Entry 6X6F (X-ray diffraction, 1.74 A resolution); this record covers chains A and B.

[Chain A (and B)]
Protein: Pf6r
Organism: Pseudomonas aeruginosa
Notes: chain B of this document is another copy of the same molecule, construct and numbering; everything in this record applies to it too
Sequence (96 residues; row label = number of the first residue in the row):
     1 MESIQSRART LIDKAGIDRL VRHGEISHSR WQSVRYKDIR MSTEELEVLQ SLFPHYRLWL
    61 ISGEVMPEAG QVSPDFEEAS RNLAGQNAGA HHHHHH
Unresolved in the structure: 1, 86-96

[Chain A / chain B interface]
Residue-residue contacts - 40 pairs, chain A then chain B:
  S3(A) - E47(B)
  I4(A) - T43(B)
  I4(A) - L46(B)  hydrophobic
  I4(A) - E47(B)  hydrogen bond (backbone-side chain)
  Q5(A) - T43(B)
  R30(A) - R40(B)
  R40(A) - R30(B)
  R40(A) - S42(B)
  R40(A) - E44(B)
  M41(A) - S42(B)
  M41(A) - T43(B)  hydrogen bond (backbone-backbone)
  S42(A) - R40(B)
  S42(A) - M41(B)
  T43(A) - I4(B)
  T43(A) - Q5(B)
  T43(A) - M41(B)  hydrogen bond (backbone-backbone)
  T43(A) - L46(B)
  E44(A) - R40(B)  salt bridge
  L46(A) - I4(B)  hydrophobic
  L46(A) - T43(B)
  L46(A) - L46(B)  hydrophobic
  L46(A) - I61(B)  hydrophobic
  E47(A) - S3(B)
  E47(A) - I4(B)  hydrogen bond (side chain-backbone)
  Q50(A) - I61(B)
  Q50(A) - S62(B)
  R57(A) - L58(B)
  R57(A) - I61(B)
  R57(A) - S62(B)
  R57(A) - E64(B)
  L58(A) - R57(B)
  I61(A) - L46(B)  hydrophobic
  I61(A) - Q50(B)
  I61(A) - R57(B)
  I61(A) - I61(B)  hydrophobic
  S62(A) - Q50(B)
  S62(A) - R57(B)
  E64(A) - R57(B)
  M66(A) - A69(B)  hydrophobic
  A69(A) - M66(B)  hydrophobic
Interface residues without a listed pair, chain A (21 interface residues in all): L60, Q71
Interface residues without a listed pair, chain B (21 interface residues in all): L60, Q71

[Summary]
The chain A/chain B interface involves 21 residues from each chain; the contacts include 4 hydrogen bonds and
1 salt bridge. Polar contacts include E44(A)-R40(B), I4(A)-E47(B) and M41(A)-T43(B).
Chain A and chain B are both Pf6r (Pseudomonas aeruginosa); the structure, The structure of Pf6r from the
filamentous phage Pf6 of Pseudomonas aeruginosa PA01, was determined by X-ray diffraction together with 6WPZ
from the same study.
